Entry 7XXH (electron microscopy, 2.90 A resolution); this record covers chains R and A of the 5 polymer chains in the assembly.

== Chain R ==
Protein: P2Y purinoceptor 1
Source organism: Homo sapiens
UniProtKB: P47900 (P2RY1_HUMAN); numbering as in UniProt (aligned over 2-373)
Sequence (413 residues; row label = number of the first residue in the row; numbers below 1 keep their minus sign (Gly-1 is residue -1)):
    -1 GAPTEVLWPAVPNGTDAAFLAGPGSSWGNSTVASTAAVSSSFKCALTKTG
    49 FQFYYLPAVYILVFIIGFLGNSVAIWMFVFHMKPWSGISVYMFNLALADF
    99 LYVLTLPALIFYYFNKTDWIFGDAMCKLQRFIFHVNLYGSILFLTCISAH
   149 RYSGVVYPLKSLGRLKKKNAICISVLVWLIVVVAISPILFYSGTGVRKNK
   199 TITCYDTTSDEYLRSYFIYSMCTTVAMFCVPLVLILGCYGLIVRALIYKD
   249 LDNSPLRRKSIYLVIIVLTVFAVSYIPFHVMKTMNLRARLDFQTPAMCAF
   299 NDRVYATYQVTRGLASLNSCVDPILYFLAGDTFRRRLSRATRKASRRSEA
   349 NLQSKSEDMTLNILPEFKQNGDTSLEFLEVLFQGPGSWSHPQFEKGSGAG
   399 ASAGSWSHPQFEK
Unresolved in the structure: -1 to 39, 341-411
Sequence notes: expression tag (-1 to 1, 374-411)
Swiss-Prot annotation at these positions:
  - binding site (ADP): Lys46, Tyr203 to Thr205, Asn283 to Arg287, Tyr303 to Tyr306, Arg310
  - glycosylation (N-linked (GlcNAc...) asparagine): Asn11, Asn27, Asn113, Asn197
  - mutagenesis: Leu44 (L44A: Loss of ADP analog binding), Tyr110 (Y110F: Loss of ADP analog binding), Tyr203 (Y203A: Loss of ADP analog binding), Thr205 (T205A: Loss of ADP analog binding), Asn283 (N283A: Loss of ADP analog binding), Tyr306 (Y306F: Strongly decreased affinity for ADP analog)
Cystine bridges: Cys42-Cys296, Cys124-Cys202
Small-molecule neighbours: 2-methylthio-adenosine-5'-diphosphate (6AD; 2-(methylsulfanyl)adenosine 5'-(trihydrogen diphosphate)): Cys42, Thr45, Tyr110, Tyr111, Thr115, Arg128, Thr201, Cys202, Tyr203, Asp204, Thr205, Thr206, Arg287, Gln291, Tyr303, Tyr306, Arg310
What the authors report for this chain:
  - mutagenesis - Y110A (46-fold), Y111A (46-fold), R128A (46-fold), R128S, F131A, G152F, Y203A, T205A (46-fold), F276A, R287A, Y303A, Y306A, R310A (46-fold), R310L: decreased signaling in response to 2-methylthio-adenosine-5'-diphosphate
  - binding site for 2-methylthio-adenosine-5'-diphosphate: Tyr110, Tyr111, Arg128, Thr205, Tyr303, Tyr306, Arg310
  - conformationally variable residues: Tyr100, Phe276, Tyr303, Tyr306

== Chain A ==
Protein: Guanine nucleotide-binding protein G(11) subunit alpha
Source organism: Homo sapiens
Sequence (353 residues; row label = number of the first residue in the row):
     1 MGCTLSAEDKAAVERSKMIDRNLRRDKRDARRELKLLLLGTGESGKSTFI
    51 KQMRIIHGAGYSEEDKRGFTKLVYQNIFTAMQAMIRAMETLKILYKYEQN
   101 KANALLIREVDVEKVTTFEHQYVSAIKTLWEDPGIQECYDRRREYQLSDS
   151 AKYYLTDVDRIATLGYLPTQQDVLRVRVPTTGIIEYPFDLENIIFRMVDV
   201 GGQRSERRKWIHCFENVTSIMFLVALSEYDQVLVESDNENRMEESKALFR
   251 TIITYPWFQNSSVILFLNKKDLLEDKILYSHLVDYFPEFDGPQRDAQAAR
   301 EFILKMFVDLNPDSDKIIYSHFTCATDTENIRFVFAAVKDTILQLNLKEY
   351 NLV
Unresolved in the structure: 1-2, 59-180, 233-235

== Chain R / chain A interface ==
Contacting residue pairs (58; chain R residue first):
  Ser84(R) with Glu349(A), hydrogen bond
  Ile86(R) with Glu349(A); Tyr350(A), hydrophobic
  Met90(R) with Tyr350(A); Asn351(A)
  His148(R) with Tyr350(A), hydrogen bond
  Arg149(R) with Tyr350(A), hydrogen bond (side chain-backbone); Leu352(A)
  Gly152(R) with Asn346(A), hydrogen bond (backbone-side chain); Tyr350(A)
  Val153(R) with Leu343(A); Leu347(A), hydrophobic
  Pro156(R) with Lys339(A); Ile342(A), hydrophobic; Asn346(A)
  Leu157(R) with Ile193(A), hydrophobic; Phe335(A), hydrophobic; Lys339(A); Ile342(A), hydrophobic
  Lys158(R) with Arg32(A)
  Leu160(R) with Arg31(A); Arg32(A), hydrogen bond (backbone-side chain); Leu34(A), hydrophobic; Ile193(A), hydrophobic
  Lys164(R) with Arg31(A)
  Asp248(R) with Ala336(A); Lys339(A)
  Leu249(R) with Phe333(A), hydrophobic; Ala336(A), hydrophobic; Ala337(A)
  Asn251(R) with Ile317(A); Ile318(A); Tyr319(A); Ser320(A)
  Ser252(R) with Asp340(A), hydrogen bond
  Pro253(R) with Ile317(A); Asp340(A); Gln344(A)
  Arg255(R) with Asp340(A), salt bridge; Leu343(A); Gln344(A), hydrogen bond
  Lys257(R) with Val353(A)
  Ser258(R) with Leu352(A); Val353(A)
  Leu261(R) with Asn351(A); Leu352(A), hydrophobic
  Tyr324(R) with Asn351(A), hydrogen bond (backbone-side chain)
  Phe325(R) with Asn351(A), hydrogen bond (backbone-side chain)
  Ala327(R) with Asn351(A); Val353(A)
  Gly328(R) with Asn351(A)
  Asp329(R) with Leu347(A); Lys348(A); Asn351(A); Leu352(A); Val353(A)
  Thr330(R) with Lys348(A), hydrogen bond (side chain-backbone)
  Phe331(R) with Asn351(A)
Also at the interface, not in a pair above, chain R (31 interface residues in all): Gly161, Leu244, Val262
Also at the interface, not in a pair above, chain A (27 interface residues in all): Phe195, Val338
Interface features reported in the paper:
  - specific contacts: Tyr324(R)-Asn351(A) (backbone contact)
  - interface residues, chain A: Tyr350(A)

== Overview ==
The interface between chain R and chain A involves 31 residues on one side and 27 on the other, with 10
hydrogen bonds and 1 salt bridge. Among the polar pairs are Arg255(R)-Asp340(A), Ser84(R)-Glu349(A) and
His148(R)-Tyr350(A). The paper describes a backbone contact between Tyr324(R) and Asn351(A). The paper reports
a binding site for 2-methylthio-adenosine-5'-diphosphate at Tyr110(R), Tyr111(R) and Arg128(R) among others;
Y110A, Y111A and R128A of chain R, among others, reduce signaling in response to
2-methylthio-adenosine-5'-diphosphate; 14 substitutions were tested in all.
Here chain R is P2Y purinoceptor 1 and chain A is Guanine nucleotide-binding protein G(11) subunit alpha, both
from Homo sapiens. Entry 7XXH (Cryo-EM structure of the purinergic receptor P2Y1R in complex with 2MeSADP and
G11) was determined by electron microscopy together with 7XXI from the same study.
